Entry 4O4J (X-ray diffraction, 2.20 A resolution); this record covers chains A and F of the 6 polymer chains in the assembly.

# Chain A
Protein: Tubulin alpha-1B chain
Organism: Bos taurus
UniProtKB: P81947 (TBA1B_BOVIN); residue numbers follow UniProt; this construct covers 1-451
Amino-acid sequence (451 residues; each row starts with the number of its first residue):
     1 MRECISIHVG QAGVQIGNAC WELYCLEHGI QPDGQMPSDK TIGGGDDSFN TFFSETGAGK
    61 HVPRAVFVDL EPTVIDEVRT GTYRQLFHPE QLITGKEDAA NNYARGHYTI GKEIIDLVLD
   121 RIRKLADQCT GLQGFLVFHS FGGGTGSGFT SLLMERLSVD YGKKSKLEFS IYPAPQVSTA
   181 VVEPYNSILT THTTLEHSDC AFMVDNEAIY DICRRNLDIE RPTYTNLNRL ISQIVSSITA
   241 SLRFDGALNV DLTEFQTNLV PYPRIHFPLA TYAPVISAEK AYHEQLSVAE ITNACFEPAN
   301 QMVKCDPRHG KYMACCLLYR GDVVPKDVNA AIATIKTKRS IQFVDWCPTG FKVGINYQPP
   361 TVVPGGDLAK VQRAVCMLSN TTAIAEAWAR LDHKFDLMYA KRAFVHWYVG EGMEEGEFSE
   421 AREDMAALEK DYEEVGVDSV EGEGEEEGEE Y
Unresolved in the structure: 440-451
Metal / ion sites: Ca2+: Asp39, Thr41, Gly44, Glu55
Ligand contacts: GTP (guanosine-5'-triphosphate): Gly10, Gln11, Ala12, Gln15, Ile16, Asp69, Asp98, Ala99, Ala100, Asn101, Ser140, Gly142, Gly143, Gly144, Thr145, Gly146, Ile171, Pro173, Val177, Ser178, Thr179, Glu183, Asn206, Tyr224, Leu227, Asn228, Ile231

# Chain F
Protein: Tubulin-tyrosine ligase
Organism: Gallus gallus
UniProtKB: E1BQ43 (E1BQ43_CHICK); residues 1-378 here = UniProt positions 1-378
Amino-acid sequence (384 residues; numbered 1 to 384; the number before each row is that of its first residue):
     1 MYTFVVRDEN SSVYAEVSRL LLATGQWKRL RKDNPRFNLM LGERNRLPFG RLGHEPGLVQ
    61 LVNYYRGADK LCRKASLVKL IKTSPELSES CTWFPESYVI YPTNLKTPVA PAQNGIRHLI
   121 NNTRTDEREV FLAAYNRRRE GREGNVWIAK SSAGAKGEGI LISSEASELL DFIDEQGQVH
   181 VIQKYLEKPL LLEPGHRKFD IRSWVLVDHL YNIYLYREGV LRTSSEPYNS ANFQDKTCHL
   241 TNHCIQKEYS KNYGRYEEGN EMFFEEFNQY LMDALNTTLE NSILLQIKHI IRSCLMCIEP
   301 AISTKHLHYQ SFQLFGFDFM VDEELKVWLI EVNGAPACAQ KLYAELCQGI VDVAISSVFP
   361 LADTGQKTSQ PTSIFIKLHH HHHH
Unresolved in the structure: 98-177, 231-237, 246-253, 276-279, 281-284, 363-372, 379-384
Construct notes: expression tag (379-384)
Ligand contacts: AMP-PCP (ACP; phosphomethylphosphonic acid adenylate ester): Lys74, Gln183, Lys184, Tyr185, Leu186, Lys198, Asp200, His239, Leu240, Thr241, Asn242, Asp318, Met320, Ile330, Glu331, Asn333

# How chain A and chain F interact
Residue-residue contacts (19):
  Gln176(A) with Pro56(F)
  Glu207(A) with His54(F), salt bridge
  Lys304(A) with His54(F)
  Asp306(A) with Arg66(F); Leu307(F)
  Arg308(A) with Pro300(F), hydrogen bond (side chain-backbone); Ala301(F), hydrogen bond (side chain-backbone); Ile302(F); Ser303(F), hydrogen bond (side chain-backbone)
  His309(A) with Arg66(F), hydrogen bond (side chain-backbone); Ala301(F), hydrogen bond (side chain-backbone)
  Glu386(A) with Gly50(F); Arg66(F), salt bridge
  Arg390(A) with Gly50(F); His54(F)
  His393(A) with Asp33(F); Arg51(F)
  Leu397(A) with Asp33(F)
  Glu433(A) with Arg46(F), salt bridge
Also at the interface, not in a pair above, chain A (16 interface residues in all): Glu297, Pro298, Cys305, Ser340, Ala389
Also at the interface, not in a pair above, chain F (15 interface residues in all): Gly67, His306, His308

# Summary
Chain A and chain F form an interface of 16 and 15 residues respectively, with 5 hydrogen bonds and 3 salt
bridges. Polar pairs include Glu207(A)-His54(F), Glu386(A)-Arg66(F) and Glu433(A)-Arg46(F). Ligands of chain
A: GTP. Bound to chain F: AMP-PCP.
Here chain A is Tubulin alpha-1B chain (Bos taurus) and chain F is Tubulin-tyrosine ligase (Gallus gallus).
Entry 4O4J (Tubulin-Peloruside A complex) was determined by X-ray diffraction (same publication as 4O4L, 4O4I
and 4O4H).
